6GWJ - chains B and D of the 3 polymer chains in the assembly; structure by X-ray diffraction, 1.95 A resolution.

== Chain B ==
Protein: EKC/KEOPS complex subunit LAGE3
Source organism: Homo sapiens
UniProt: Q14657 (LAGE3_HUMAN); residue numbers follow UniProt; this construct covers 1-143
Chain sequence (143 residues; row label = number of the first residue in the row):
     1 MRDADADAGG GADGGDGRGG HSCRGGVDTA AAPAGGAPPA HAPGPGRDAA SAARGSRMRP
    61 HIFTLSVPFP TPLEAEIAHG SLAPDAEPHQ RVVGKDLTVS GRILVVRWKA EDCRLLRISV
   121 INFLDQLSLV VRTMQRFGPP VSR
Unresolved in the structure: 1-59
Curated features (UniProtKB/Swiss-Prot):
  - natural variant: Val106 (V106F: In GAMOS2), Phe137 (F137S: In GAMOS2)

== Chain D ==
Protein: EKC/KEOPS complex subunit GON7
Source organism: Homo sapiens
UniProt: Q9BXV9 (GON7_HUMAN); numbering as in UniProt (aligned over 1-100)
Chain sequence (106 residues; row label = number of the first residue in the row):
     1 MELLGEYVGQ EGKPQKLRVS CEAPGDGDPF QGLLSGVAQM KDMVTELFDP LVQGEVQHRV
    61 AAAPDEDLDG DDEDDAEDEN NIDNRTNFDG PSAKRPKTPS HHHHHH
Unresolved in the structure: 21-22, 51-106
Sequence notes: expression tag (101-106)
Curated features (UniProtKB/Swiss-Prot):
  - modified residue: Met1 (N-acetylmethionine)
  - natural variant: Tyr7 to Ser100 (deletion: In GAMOS9)
From the paper describing this entry:
  - disease-associated variants - Y7*: abolished expression
  - conformationally variable residues (order/disorder transition): Met1 to Ser20, Gly25 to Pro50

== How chain B and chain D interact ==
Residue-residue contacts - 54 pairs, chain B then chain D:
  Pro60(B) - Val8(D)
  Pro60(B) - Gln10(D)
  His61(B) - Tyr7(D)
  His61(B) - Val8(D)
  His61(B) - Gln10(D)
  Ile62(B) - Glu6(D)
  Ile62(B) - Tyr7(D)
  Ile62(B) - Val8(D)  hydrogen bond (backbone-backbone)
  Phe63(B) - Gly5(D)
  Phe63(B) - Glu6(D)
  Phe63(B) - Tyr7(D)  hydrophobic
  Phe63(B) - Val44(D)  hydrophobic
  Thr64(B) - Leu4(D)
  Thr64(B) - Gly5(D)
  Thr64(B) - Glu6(D)  hydrogen bond (backbone-backbone)
  Leu65(B) - Leu4(D)
  Ser66(B) - Glu2(D)
  Ser66(B) - Leu3(D)
  Ser66(B) - Leu4(D)  hydrogen bond (backbone-backbone)
  Val67(B) - Leu33(D)  hydrophobic
  Pro68(B) - Met1(D)
  Pro68(B) - Glu2(D)
  Pro68(B) - Leu3(D)
  Pro68(B) - Leu33(D)
  Phe69(B) - Leu33(D)  hydrophobic
  Pro70(B) - Pro29(D)  hydrophobic
  Pro70(B) - Phe30(D)
  Glu74(B) - Phe30(D)
  Arg102(B) - Met1(D)
  Ile103(B) - Met1(D)  hydrophobic
  Cys113(B) - Tyr7(D)  hydrogen bond
  Cys113(B) - Phe48(D)
  Leu116(B) - Tyr7(D)  hydrophobic
  Leu116(B) - Phe48(D)  hydrophobic
  Arg117(B) - Phe48(D)
  Val120(B) - Val44(D)  hydrophobic
  Ile121(B) - Lys41(D)
  Ile121(B) - Val44(D)  hydrophobic
  Ile121(B) - Thr45(D)
  Leu124(B) - Val37(D)
  Leu124(B) - Met40(D)  hydrophobic
  Leu124(B) - Lys41(D)
  Asp125(B) - Lys41(D)  salt bridge
  Leu127(B) - Val37(D)  hydrophobic
  Ser128(B) - Leu34(D)
  Val131(B) - Phe30(D)  hydrophobic
  Val131(B) - Leu33(D)  hydrophobic
  Val131(B) - Leu34(D)  hydrophobic
  Arg132(B) - Leu34(D)
  Met134(B) - Phe30(D)  hydrophobic
  Gln135(B) - Asp28(D)  hydrogen bond
  Gln135(B) - Phe30(D)
  Gln135(B) - Gln31(D)
  Gln135(B) - Leu34(D)
Also at the interface, not in a pair above, chain B (28 interface residues in all): Glu111
Also at the interface, not in a pair above, chain D (25 interface residues in all): Gly9, Leu17, Leu47, Asp49

== Summary ==
Chain B and chain D form an interface of 28 and 25 residues respectively; the contacts include 5 hydrogen
bonds and 1 salt bridge. Polar pairs include Asp125(B)-Lys41(D), Cys113(B)-Tyr7(D) and Gln135(B)-Asp28(D). The
paper reports that Y7* of chain D abolishes expression; conformational variability at Met1(D) and Gly25(D).
Here chain B is EKC/KEOPS complex subunit LAGE3 and chain D is EKC/KEOPS complex subunit GON7, both from Homo
sapiens. Entry 6GWJ (Human OSGEP / LAGE3 / GON7 complex) was determined by X-ray diffraction.
